3P9G - chains A and B; structure by X-ray diffraction, 1.80 A resolution.

# Chain A
Molecule: Tumor susceptibility gene 101 protein
From: Homo sapiens
Notes: fragment: N-TERMINAL UEV DOMAIN (UNP resiudes 2 to 145); engineered mutation(s): Mutation of 43VFNDGS48 to GG
UniProt: Q99816 (TS101_HUMAN); numbering as in UniProt; present here: 2-43, 48-145
Amino-acid sequence (145 residues; numbered -3 to 145; 4 numbers in that range are skipped by the numbering (no residue carries them; nothing is unmodelled there); the number before each row is that of its first residue; numbers below 1 keep their minus sign (Gly-3 is residue -3)):
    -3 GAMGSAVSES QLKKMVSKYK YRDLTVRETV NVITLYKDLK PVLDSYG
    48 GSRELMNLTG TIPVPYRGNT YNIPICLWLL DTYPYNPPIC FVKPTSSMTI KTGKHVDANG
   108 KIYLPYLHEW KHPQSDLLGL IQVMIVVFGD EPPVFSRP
Disordered / not traced: -3 to 1
Construct notes: expression tag (-3 to 1)
UniProt features mapped onto this chain:
  - modified residue: Ala2 (N-acetylalanine)
  - mutagenesis: Tyr63 (Y63A: Reduces interaction with HIV-1 p6; impairs HIV-1 budding), Phe88 (F88A: Reduces interaction with ubiquitin; no effect on in interaction with HIV-1 p6), Val89 (V89A: No change in interaction with p6; no effect on HIV-1 budding), Met95 (M95A: Reduces interaction with VPS37B and HIV-1 p6; abolishes interaction with PDCD6IP; impairs HIV-1 budding; inhibits down-regulation of EGFR. Abolishes MGRN1-binding ...), Val141 (V141A: Reduces interaction with HIV-1 p6)

# Chain B
Molecule: Gag polyprotein
Notes: fragment: Modified HIV-1 Gag PTAP Motif
UniProt: Q9YP46 (Q9YP46_9HIV1); residues 1-9 here correspond to UniProt positions 453-461 (UniProt number = residue number + 452)
Amino-acid sequence (11 residues; row label = number of the first residue in the row; numbering starts at 0):
     0 XPEPTAPPEE X
Construct notes: expression tag (0, 10)
Modified / non-standard residues: ACE (acetyl group) at position 0; Pro3 ((4R)-4-({[(3,4-dimethoxyphenyl)carbonyl]amino}oxy)-L-proline; ZYK); NH2 (amino group) at position 10

# Interface between chain A and chain B
Residue-residue contacts (33):
  Asp34(A) - Pro1(B)
  Asp34(A) - Pro3(B)
  Lys36(A) - Pro3(B)
  Thr56(A) - Pro3(B)
  Gly57(A) - Pro3(B)
  Thr58(A) - Pro3(B)
  Tyr63(A) - Pro6(B)  hydrophobic
  Tyr63(A) - Glu9(B)  hydrogen bond
  Arg64(A) - Glu9(B)  salt bridge
  Tyr68(A) - Thr4(B)
  Tyr68(A) - Ala5(B)
  Tyr68(A) - Pro6(B)
  Tyr68(A) - Pro7(B)
  Asn69(A) - Glu2(B)  hydrogen bond (side chain-backbone)
  Asn69(A) - Pro3(B)
  Asn69(A) - Thr4(B)  hydrogen bond (backbone-side chain)
  Ile70(A) - Thr4(B)
  Pro71(A) - Pro3(B)
  Thr92(A) - Pro3(B)
  Met95(A) - Pro3(B)
  Met95(A) - Thr4(B)
  Met95(A) - Ala5(B)
  Lys98(A) - Glu8(B)  salt bridge
  Pro139(A) - Pro6(B)  hydrophobic
  Val141(A) - Ala5(B)
  Val141(A) - Pro6(B)
  Phe142(A) - Ala5(B)
  Phe142(A) - Pro6(B)
  Phe142(A) - Pro7(B)
  Phe142(A) - Glu8(B)
  Ser143(A) - Ala5(B)  hydrogen bond (side chain-backbone)
  Ser143(A) - Pro6(B)  hydrogen bond (backbone-backbone)
  Ser143(A) - Glu8(B)  hydrogen bond (backbone-backbone)
Also at the interface, not in a pair above, chain A (20 interface residues in all): Val38, Thr96
The authors on this interface:
  - interface residues, chain A: Lys36(A), Thr56(A), Gly57(A)

# In short
The interface between chain A and chain B involves 20 residues on one side and 9 on the other; the contacts
include 6 hydrogen bonds and 2 salt bridges. Polar contacts include Arg64(A)-Glu9(B), Lys98(A)-Glu8(B) and
Tyr63(A)-Glu9(B). UniProt lists 5 mutagenesis sites on chain A. From the paper: interface residues Lys36(A),
Thr56(A) and Gly57(A).
Here chain A is Tumor susceptibility gene 101 protein (Homo sapiens) and chain B is Gag polyprotein. Entry
3P9G (Crystal structure of the TSG101 UEV domain in complex with FA459 peptide) was determined by X-ray
diffraction together with 3P9H from the same study.
